PDB entry 1I0X | X-ray diffraction, 1.65 A resolution | chain A

# Chain A
Name: Guanyl-specific ribonuclease T1
Source organism: Aspergillus oryzae
Notes: EC 3.1.27.3
UniProt: P00651 (RNT1_ASPOR); residues 1-104 here correspond to UniProt positions 27-130 (UniProt number = residue number + 26)
Sequence (104 residues; row label = number of the first residue in the row):
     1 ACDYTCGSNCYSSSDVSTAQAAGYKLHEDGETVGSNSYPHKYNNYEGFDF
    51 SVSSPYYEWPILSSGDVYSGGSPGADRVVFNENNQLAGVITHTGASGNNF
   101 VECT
Construct notes: engineered mutation Lys-25 (Gln51 in P00651)
Swiss-Prot annotation at these positions:
  - active site: His-40, Glu-58 (Proton acceptor), His-92 (Proton donor)
Disulfide bonds: Cys-2/Cys-10, Cys-6/Cys-103
Small-molecule neighbours: guanosine-2'-monophosphate (2GP): Asn-36, Tyr-38, His-40, Lys-41, Tyr-42, Asn-43, Asn-44, Tyr-45, Glu-46, Glu-58, His-92, Asn-98, Asn-99, Phe-100

# Overview
Chain A binds guanosine-2'-monophosphate. Curated annotation (UniProt) lists 3 active-site residues.
Chain A is Guanyl-specific ribonuclease T1 (Aspergillus oryzae); the structure, Ribonuclease T1 in complex
with 2'GMP (form II crystal), was determined by X-ray diffraction (same publication as 1HYF, 1I0V and 1HZ1).
